Entry 4EFQ (X-ray diffraction, 1.94 A resolution); this record covers chain A.

Chain A:
Molecule: 30kDa protein
From: Bombyx mori
Reference sequence: E5EVW2 (E5EVW2_BOMMO); residues 1-239 here correspond to UniProt positions 18-256 (UniProt number = residue number + 17)
Sequence (239 residues; numbered 1 to 239; the number before each row is that of its first residue):
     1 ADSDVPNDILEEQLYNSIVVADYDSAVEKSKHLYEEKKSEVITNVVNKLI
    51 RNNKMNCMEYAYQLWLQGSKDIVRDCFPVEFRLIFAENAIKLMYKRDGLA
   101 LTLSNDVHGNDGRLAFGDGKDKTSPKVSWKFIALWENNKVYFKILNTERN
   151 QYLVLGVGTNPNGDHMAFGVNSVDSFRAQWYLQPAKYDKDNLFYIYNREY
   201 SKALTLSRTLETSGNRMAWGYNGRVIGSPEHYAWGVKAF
Unresolved in the structure: 1-4
Modified / non-standard residues: Trp180 (7-hydroxy-l-tryptophan; 0AF)
Metal / ion sites: K+ site 1 near Asp24 (its only coordinating residue here); K+ site 2 near Glu36 (its only coordinating residue here); platinum (II) ion site 1: Lys37, Glu40 (together with thiocyanate ion); platinum (II) ion site 2 near Met217 (its only coordinating residue here)

Overview:
Lys37 and Glu40 form the platinum (II) ion site 1.
Chain A is 30kDa protein (Bombyx mori); the structure, Bombyx mori lipoprotein 7 - platinum derivative at 1.94
A resolution, was determined by X-ray diffraction, deposited together with 4EFP and 4EFR.
